8Y69 - chains D and J of the 8 polymer chains in the assembly; structure by electron microscopy, 3.38 A resolution.

# Chain D
Protein: Leucine-rich repeat-containing G-protein coupled receptor 4
From: Homo sapiens
UniProt: Q9BXB1 (LGR4_HUMAN); residues 33-820 here = UniProt positions 33-820
Sequence (788 residues; numbered 33 to 820; the number before each row is that of its first residue):
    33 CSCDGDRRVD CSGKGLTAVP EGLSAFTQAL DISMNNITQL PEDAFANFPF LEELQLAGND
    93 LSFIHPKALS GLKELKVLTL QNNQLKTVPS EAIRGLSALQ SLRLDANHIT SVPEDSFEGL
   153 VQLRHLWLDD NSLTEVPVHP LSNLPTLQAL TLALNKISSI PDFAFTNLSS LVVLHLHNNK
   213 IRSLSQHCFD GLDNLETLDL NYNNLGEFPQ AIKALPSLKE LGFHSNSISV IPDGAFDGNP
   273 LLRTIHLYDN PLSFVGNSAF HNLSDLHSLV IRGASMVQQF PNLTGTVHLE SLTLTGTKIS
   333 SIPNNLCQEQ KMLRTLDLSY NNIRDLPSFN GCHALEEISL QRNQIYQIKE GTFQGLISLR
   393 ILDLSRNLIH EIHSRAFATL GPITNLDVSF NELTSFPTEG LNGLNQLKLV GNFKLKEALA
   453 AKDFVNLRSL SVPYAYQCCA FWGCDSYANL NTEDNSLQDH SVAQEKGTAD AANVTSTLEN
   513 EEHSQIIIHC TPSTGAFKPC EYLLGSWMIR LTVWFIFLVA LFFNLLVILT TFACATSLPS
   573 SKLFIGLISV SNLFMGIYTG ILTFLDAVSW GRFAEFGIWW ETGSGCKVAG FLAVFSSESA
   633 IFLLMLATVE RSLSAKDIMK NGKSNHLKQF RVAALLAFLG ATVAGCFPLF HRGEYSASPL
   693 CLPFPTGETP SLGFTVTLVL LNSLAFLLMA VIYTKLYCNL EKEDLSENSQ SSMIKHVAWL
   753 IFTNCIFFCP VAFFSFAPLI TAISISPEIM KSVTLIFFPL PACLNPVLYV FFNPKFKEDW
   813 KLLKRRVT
Disordered / not traced: 477-517, 650-656, 734-738
Differences from the reference sequence: conflict A78 (Lys in Q9BXB1), C566 (Ser in Q9BXB1), A567 (Cys in Q9BXB1)
Disulfides: C33-C43, C339-C364, C618-C693
What the authors report for this chain:
  - binding site for cholesterol: F804
  - mutagenesis - W751A, F804A: decreased signaling in response to RSPO1
  - mutagenesis - Q742K: decreased signaling

# Chain J
Protein: R-spondin-2
From: Homo sapiens
UniProt: Q8BFU0 (RSPO2_MOUSE); numbering as in UniProt (aligned over 41-141)
Sequence (101 residues; each row starts with the number of its first residue):
    41 KGCLSCSKDN GCSRCQQKLF FFLRREGMRQ YGECLHSCPS GYYGHRAPDM NRCARCRIEN
   101 CDSCFSKDFC TKCKVGFYLH RGRCFDECPA GFAPLDETME C
Differences from the reference sequence: conflict A130 (Asp in Q8BFU0)
Disulfides: C46-C52, C55-C74, C78-C93, C101-C110, C113-C124, C128-C141

# How chain D and chain J interact
Pairs across the interface (29; chain D residue first):
  Q113(D) - F60(J)
  Q113(D) - H76(J)  hydrogen bond (side chain-backbone)
  Q113(D) - S77(J)
  Q113(D) - R86(J)
  N114(D) - K58(J)
  D137(D) - R86(J)  salt bridge
  A138(D) - K58(J)
  H140(D) - K58(J)
  H157(D) - F109(J)
  H157(D) - T111(J)
  W159(D) - F105(J)  hydrophobic
  D161(D) - R86(J)  salt bridge
  D162(D) - K58(J)  salt bridge
  Q180(D) - F109(J)
  Q180(D) - R121(J)  hydrogen bond (side chain-backbone)
  A181(D) - F105(J)  hydrophobic
  T183(D) - F105(J)
  L186(D) - R86(J)
  V204(D) - F109(J)  hydrophobic
  V205(D) - F105(J)  hydrophobic
  V205(D) - F109(J)  hydrophobic
  H207(D) - S106(J)
  H209(D) - H85(J)
  H209(D) - R86(J)
  N210(D) - P88(J)
  N226(D) - R121(J)  hydrogen bond
  T229(D) - D108(J)  hydrogen bond
  K251(D) - R123(J)
  E252(D) - D108(J)
Other interface residues (no listed pair), chain D (27 interface residues in all): S65, A89, G90, L182, H278
Other interface residues (no listed pair), chain J (17 interface residues in all): A87, K107, H120

# Summary
27 residues of chain D and 17 residues of chain J are in contact, with 4 hydrogen bonds and 3 salt bridges.
Polar contacts include D137(D)-R86(J), D161(D)-R86(J) and D162(D)-K58(J). The paper reports a binding site for
cholesterol at F804(D); W751A and F804A of chain D reduce signaling in response to RSPO1.
Here chain D is Leucine-rich repeat-containing G-protein coupled receptor 4 and chain J is R-spondin-2, both
from Homo sapiens. Entry 8Y69 (LGR4-RSPO2-ZNRF3 (2:2:2)) was determined by electron microscopy (same
publication as 8XFP, 8XFS and 8XFT).
